Entry 3RA9 (X-ray diffraction, 2.70 A resolution); this record covers chains A and D.

Chain A:
Protein: Capsid protein
Organism: Adeno-associated virus - 8
UniProt: Q8JQF8 (Q8JQF8_9VIRU); residues 220-738 here = UniProt positions 220-738
Sequence (519 residues; each row starts with the number of its first residue):
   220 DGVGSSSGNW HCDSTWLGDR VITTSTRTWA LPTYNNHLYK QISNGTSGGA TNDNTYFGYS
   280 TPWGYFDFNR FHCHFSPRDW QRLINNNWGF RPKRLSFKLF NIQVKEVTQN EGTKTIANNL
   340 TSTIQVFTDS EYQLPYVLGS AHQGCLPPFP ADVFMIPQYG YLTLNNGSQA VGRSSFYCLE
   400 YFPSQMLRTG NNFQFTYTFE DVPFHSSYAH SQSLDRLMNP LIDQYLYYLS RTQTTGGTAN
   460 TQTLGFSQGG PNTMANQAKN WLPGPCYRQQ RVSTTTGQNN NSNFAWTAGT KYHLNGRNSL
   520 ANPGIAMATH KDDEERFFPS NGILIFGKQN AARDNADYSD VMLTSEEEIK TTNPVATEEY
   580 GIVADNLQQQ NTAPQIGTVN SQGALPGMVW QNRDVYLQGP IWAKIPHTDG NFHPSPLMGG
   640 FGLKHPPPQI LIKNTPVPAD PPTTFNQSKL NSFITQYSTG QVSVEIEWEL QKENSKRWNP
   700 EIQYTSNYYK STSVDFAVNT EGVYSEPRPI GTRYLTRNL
From the paper describing this entry:
  - contacts within the chain: His529-Glu566
  - conformationally variable residues (side-chain flip): Glu566
  - binding site for the 2-nt DNA strand (chain D): His632

Chain D:
Molecule: 2-nt DNA strand
Organism: Aequorea victoria
Sequence (2 nucleotides; each row starts with the number of its first residue):
     1 CA

Chain A / chain D interface:
Contacting residue pairs (11):
  Asp420(A) - DC1(D)  hydrogen bond to the base
  Val421(A) - DC1(D)  base contact
  Val421(A) - DA2(D)  base contact
  Pro422(A) - DC1(D)  sugar contact
  Pro422(A) - DA2(D)  base contact
  His632(A) - DA2(D)  sugar contact
  Pro633(A) - DA2(D)  sugar contact
  Ser634(A) - DA2(D)  base contact
  Gly639(A) - DA2(D)  base contact
  Phe640(A) - DA2(D)  base contact
  Gly641(A) - DA2(D)  hydrogen bond to the base
Interface residues without a listed pair, chain A (14 interface residues in all): Arg310, Phe423, Asn611, Ile624, Pro635

In short:
14 residues of chain A face 2 of chain D across their interface; the contacts include 2 hydrogen bonds. Among
the polar pairs are Asp420(A)-DC1(D) and Gly641(A)-DA2(D). From the paper: a binding site for the 2-nt DNA
strand (chain D) at His632(A); conformational variability at Glu566(A).
Here chain A is Capsid protein (Adeno-associated virus - 8) and chain D is a 2-nt DNA strand (Aequorea
victoria). Entry 3RA9 (Structural studies of AAV8 capsid transitions associated with endosomal trafficking)
was determined by X-ray diffraction together with 3RA2, 3RA4, 3RA8 and 3RAA from the same study.
